3JRH - chains B and C of the 4 polymer chains in the assembly; structure by X-ray diffraction, 2.88 A resolution.

Chain B:
Protein: DNA-binding protein fis
From: Escherichia coli
Reference sequence: P0A6R3 (FIS_ECOLI); residues 1-98 here = UniProt positions 1-98
Chain sequence (98 residues; row label = number of the first residue in the row):
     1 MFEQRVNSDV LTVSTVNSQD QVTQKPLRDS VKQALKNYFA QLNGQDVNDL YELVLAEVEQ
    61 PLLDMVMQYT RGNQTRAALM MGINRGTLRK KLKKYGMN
Curated features (UniProtKB/Swiss-Prot):
  - DNA-binding region: Gln-74 to Lys-93 (H-T-H motif)
  - region: Asn-17 to Gly-44 (Required for the stimulation of HIN-mediated recombination)

Chain C:
Molecule: 27-nt DNA strand
Sequence (27 nucleotides; each row starts with the number of its first residue):
     1 AAATTTGTTT CAATTTGGAG CAAATTT

Interface between chain B and chain C:
Contacting residue pairs - 12 pairs, chain B then chain C:
  Gly-72(B) with DT6(C), phosphate contact
  Asn-73(B) with DT5(C), hydrogen bond to the phosphate; DT6(C), phosphate contact
  Gln-74(B) with DT6(C), hydrogen bond to the phosphate
  Thr-75(B) with DT5(C), sugar contact; DT6(C), hydrogen bond to the phosphate
  Arg-85(B) with DT6(C), base contact; DG7(C), hydrogen bond to the base; DT8(C), base contact
  Arg-89(B) with DT6(C), sugar contact; DG7(C), salt bridge to the phosphate; DT8(C), base contact
Also at the interface, not in a pair above, chain B (7 interface residues in all): Arg-76

Overview:
Chain B and chain C form an interface of 7 and 4 residues respectively; the contacts include 4 hydrogen bonds
and 1 salt bridge. Polar contacts include Arg-85(B)/DG7(C), Asn-73(B)/DT5(C) and Gln-74(B)/DT6(C).
Here chain B is DNA-binding protein fis (Escherichia coli) and chain C is a 27-nt DNA strand. Entry 3JRH
(Crystal structure of Fis bound to 27 bp non consensus sequence DNA F21) was determined by X-ray diffraction
(same publication as 3IV5, 3JR9, 3JRA, 3JRB, 3JRC, 3JRD and 4 further entries).
